Entry 3O62 (X-ray diffraction, 3.22 A resolution); this record covers chains E and I of the 10 polymer chains in the assembly.

# Chain E
Name: Histone H3.2
Organism: Xenopus laevis
UniProtKB: P84233 (H32_XENLA); residues 1-135 here correspond to UniProt positions 2-136 (UniProt number = residue number + 1)
Chain sequence (135 residues; row label = number of the first residue in the row):
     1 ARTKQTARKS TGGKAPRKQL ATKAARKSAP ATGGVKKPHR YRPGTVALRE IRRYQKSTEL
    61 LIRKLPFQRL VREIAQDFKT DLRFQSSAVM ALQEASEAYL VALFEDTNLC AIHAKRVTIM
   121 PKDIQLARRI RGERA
Unresolved in the structure: 1-37
Differences from the reference sequence: conflict Ala102 (Gly103 in P84233)
UniProt features mapped onto this chain:
  - modified residue: Arg2 (Asymmetric dimethylarginine), Thr3 (Phosphothreonine), Lys4 (Allysine), Gln5 (5-glutamyl dopamine), Thr6 (Phosphothreonine), Arg8 (Citrulline), Lys9 (N6,N6,N6-trimethyllysine), Ser10 (ADP-ribosylserine), Thr11 (Phosphothreonine), Lys14 (N6-(2-hydroxyisobutyryl)lysine), Arg17 (Asymmetric dimethylarginine), Lys18 (N6-(2-hydroxyisobutyryl)lysine), Lys23 (N6-(2-hydroxyisobutyryl)lysine), Arg26 (Citrulline), Lys27 (N6,N6,N6-trimethyllysine), Ser28 (ADP-ribosylserine), Lys36 (N6,N6,N6-trimethyllysine), Lys37 (N6-methyllysine), Tyr41 (Phosphotyrosine), Lys56 (N6,N6,N6-trimethyllysine) and 8 more in UniProt
  - lipidation: Cys110 (S-palmitoyl cysteine)

# Chain I
Molecule: 146-nt DNA strand
Sequence (146 nucleotides; each row starts with the number of its first residue):
     1 ATCAATATCC ACCTGCAGAT TCTACCAAAA GTGTATTTGG AAACTGCTCC ATCAAAAGGC
    61 ATGTTCACCG TGATTCCCCT CAACATCGGA AAACTACCTC GTCAAAGGTT TATGTGAAAA
   121 CCATCTTAGA CGTCCACCTA TAACTA
Bound ions: Cisplatin Pt: DG70, DG72
Residues lining bound ligands: Cisplatin (CPT): DG70, DG72, DA73

# How chain E and chain I interact
Pairs across the interface - 29 pairs, chain E then chain I:
  His39(E) with DA5(I), phosphate contact; DT6(I), phosphate contact
  Arg40(E) with DA82(I), base contact; DA83(I), phosphate contact
  Tyr41(E) with DT6(I), sugar contact; DA7(I), sugar contact; DA82(I), sugar contact; DA83(I), hydrogen bond to the phosphate
  Arg42(E) with DA82(I), sugar contact
  Pro43(E) with DC81(I), phosphate contact; DA82(I), sugar contact
  Gly44(E) with DC81(I), hydrogen bond to the phosphate; DA82(I), hydrogen bond to the phosphate
  Thr45(E) with DA82(I), hydrogen bond to the phosphate
  Val46(E) with DA82(I), hydrogen bond to the phosphate; DA83(I), phosphate contact
  Ala47(E) with DA82(I), hydrogen bond to the phosphate
  Arg49(E) with DA7(I), hydrogen bond to the phosphate; DT8(I), salt bridge to the phosphate
  Arg63(E) with DA90(I), phosphate contact; DA91(I), phosphate contact
  Lys64(E) with DA91(I), hydrogen bond to the phosphate
  Leu65(E) with DA90(I), phosphate contact; DA91(I), hydrogen bond to the phosphate
  Pro66(E) with DA90(I), phosphate contact
  Arg69(E) with DA90(I), salt bridge to the phosphate
  Arg83(E) with DT99(I), hydrogen bond to the phosphate; DC100(I), hydrogen bond to the sugar
  Thr118(E) with DT80(I), phosphate contact
Also at the interface, not in a pair above, chain E (19 interface residues in all): Arg52, Lys115
Also at the interface, not in a pair above, chain I (14 interface residues in all): DC9, DG72

# Summary
Chain E and chain I form an interface of 19 and 14 residues respectively, with 11 hydrogen bonds and 2 salt
bridges. Among the polar pairs are Arg83(E)-DC100(I), Tyr41(E)-DA83(I) and Gly44(E)-DC81(I). Ligands of chain
I: Cisplatin. DG70(I) and DG72(I) coordinate a Cisplatin Pt ion.
Here chain E is Histone H3.2 (Xenopus laevis) and chain I is a 146-nt DNA strand. Entry 3O62 (Nucleosome core
particle modified with a cisplatin 1,3-cis-{Pt(NH3)2}2+-d(GpTpG) intrastrand cross-link) was determined by
X-ray diffraction.
